Entry 7Q6F (X-ray diffraction, 3.31 A resolution); this record covers chain A.

== Chain A ==
Name: Cell division protein FtsA
From: Vibrio maritimus
UniProtKB: A0A090T942 (A0A090T942_9VIBR); residues 1-396 here = UniProt positions 1-396
Amino-acid sequence (396 residues; row label = number of the first residue in the row):
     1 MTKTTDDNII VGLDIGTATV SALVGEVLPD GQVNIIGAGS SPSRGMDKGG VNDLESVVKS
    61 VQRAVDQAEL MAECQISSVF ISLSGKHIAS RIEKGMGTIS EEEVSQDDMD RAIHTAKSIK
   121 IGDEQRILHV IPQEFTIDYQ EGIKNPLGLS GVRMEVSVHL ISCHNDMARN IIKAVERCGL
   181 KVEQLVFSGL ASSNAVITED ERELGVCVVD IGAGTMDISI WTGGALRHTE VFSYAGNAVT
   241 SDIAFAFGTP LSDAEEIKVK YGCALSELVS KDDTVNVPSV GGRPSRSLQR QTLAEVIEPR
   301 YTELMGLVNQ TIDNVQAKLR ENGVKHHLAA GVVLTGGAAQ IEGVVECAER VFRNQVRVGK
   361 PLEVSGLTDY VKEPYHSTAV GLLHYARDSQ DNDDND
Unresolved in the structure: 1-7, 390-396
Residues lining bound ligands: ATP (adenosine-5'-triphosphate): Asp14, Gly16, Thr17, Ala18, Thr19, Asp210, Ile211, Gly212, Ala213, Gly214, Thr215, Gly236, Asn237, Thr240, Glu255, Lys258, Val259, Gly336, Gly337, Ala338, Gln340, Ile341, Tyr375
Reported in the primary citation:
  - self-association interface (contacts with another copy of this molecule); pairs are residue here / residue on that copy: Arg91-Tyr139, Asp123-Asp123, Ser118

== In short ==
Bound to chain A: ATP. From the paper: a self-association interface involving Arg91, Ser118 and Asp123 among
others.
Chain A is Cell division protein FtsA (Vibrio maritimus); the structure, Vibrio maritimus FtsA 1-396 ATP,
double filament, was determined by X-ray diffraction together with 7Q6D, 7Q6G and 7Q6I from the same study.
